Entry 2ARB (X-ray diffraction, 1.80 A resolution); this record covers chains A and B.

Chain A (and B):
Molecule: lectin
Source organism: Pterocarpus angolensis
Notes: chain B of this document is another copy of the same molecule, construct and numbering; everything in this record applies to it too
UniProt: Q8GSD2 (Q8GSD2_9FABA); residues 1-252 here correspond to UniProt positions 9-260 (UniProt number = residue number + 8)
Amino-acid sequence (252 residues; each row starts with the number of its first residue):
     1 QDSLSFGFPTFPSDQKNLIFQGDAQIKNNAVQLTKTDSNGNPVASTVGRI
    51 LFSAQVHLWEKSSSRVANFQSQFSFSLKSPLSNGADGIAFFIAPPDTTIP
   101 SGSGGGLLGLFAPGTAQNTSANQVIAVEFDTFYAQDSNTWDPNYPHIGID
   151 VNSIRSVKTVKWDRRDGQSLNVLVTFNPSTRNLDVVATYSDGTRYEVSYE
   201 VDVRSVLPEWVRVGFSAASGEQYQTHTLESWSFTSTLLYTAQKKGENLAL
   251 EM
Not modelled in the structure: 241-252
Bound ions: Mn2+: Glu-128, Asp-130, Asp-141, His-146; Ca2+: Asp-130, Phe-132, Asn-138, Asp-141

Chain A / chain B interface:
Residue-residue contacts (32; chain A residue first):
  Gln-1(A) with Gly-7(B); Phe-8(B); Asn-17(B), hydrogen bond
  Asp-2(A) with Gly-7(B), hydrogen bond (backbone-backbone); Pro-9(B)
  Ser-3(A) with Phe-6(B); Gly-7(B), hydrogen bond (backbone-backbone)
  Leu-4(A) with Ser-5(B)
  Ser-5(A) with Leu-4(B); Ser-5(B), hydrogen bond
  Phe-6(A) with Ser-3(B)
  Gly-7(A) with Gln-1(B); Asp-2(B), hydrogen bond (backbone-backbone); Ser-3(B), hydrogen bond (backbone-backbone)
  Phe-8(A) with Gln-1(B)
  Pro-9(A) with Asp-2(B)
  Pro-12(A) with Glu-60(B)
  Asp-14(A) with Trp-210(B), hydrogen bond
  Lys-16(A) with Gln-55(B); Trp-210(B)
  Asn-17(A) with Gln-1(B), hydrogen bond; Ala-54(B); Gln-55(B), hydrogen bond (side chain-backbone); Trp-210(B)
  Ala-54(A) with Asn-17(B)
  Gln-55(A) with Lys-16(B); Asn-17(B), hydrogen bond (backbone-side chain)
  His-57(A) with Asp-14(B), salt bridge
  Glu-60(A) with Pro-12(B)
  Trp-210(A) with Asp-14(B), hydrogen bond; Lys-16(B); Asn-17(B)
Other interface residues (no listed pair), chain A (20 interface residues in all): Gln-15, Phe-52
Other interface residues (no listed pair), chain B (20 interface residues in all): Gln-15, Phe-52, His-57

Overview:
Chain A and chain B each contribute 20 residues to their interface, with 11 hydrogen bonds and 1 salt bridge.
Among the polar pairs are His-57(A)/Asp-14(B), Gln-1(A)/Asn-17(B) and Ser-5(A)/Ser-5(B). Glu-128(A),
Asp-130(A), Asp-141(A) and His-146(A) form the Mn2+ site. Asp-130(A), Phe-132(A), Asn-138(A) and Asp-141(A)
coordinate Ca2+.
Both chains are lectin (Pterocarpus angolensis). Entry 2ARB (Pterocarpus angolensis Lectin (PAL) In Complex
With The GlcNAc(beta1-2)Man Disaccharide) was determined by X-ray diffraction together with 2AUY, 2AR6 and
2ARX from the same study.
